PDB entry 7SQW | X-ray diffraction, 3.21 A resolution | chains B and C of the 3 polymer chains in the assembly

Chain B:
Molecule: Antibody Fragment
Source organism: Mus musculus
Notes: antibody fragment or engineered binder
Chain sequence (212 residues; numbered 1 to 212; the number before each row is that of its first residue):
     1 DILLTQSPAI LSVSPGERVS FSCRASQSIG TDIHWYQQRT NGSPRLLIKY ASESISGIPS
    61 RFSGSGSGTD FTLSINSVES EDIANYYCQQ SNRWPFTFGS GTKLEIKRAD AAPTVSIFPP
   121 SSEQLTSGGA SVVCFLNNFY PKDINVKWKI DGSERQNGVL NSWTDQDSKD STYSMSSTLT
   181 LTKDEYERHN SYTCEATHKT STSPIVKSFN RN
Cystine bridges: Cys-23/Cys-88, Cys-134/Cys-194

Chain C:
Molecule: KcsA potassium channel
Notes: engineered mutation(s): W67F
Chain sequence (103 residues; numbered 22 to 124; the number before each row is that of its first residue):
    22 SALHWRAAGA ATVLLVIVLL AGSYLAVLAE RGAPGAQLIT YPRALFWSVE TATTVGYGDL
    82 YPVTLWGRCV AVVVMVAGIT SFGLVTAALA TWFVGREQER RGH
From the paper describing this entry:
  - conformationally variable residues (order/disorder transition): Glu-71, Gly-77, Tyr-82

How chain B and chain C interact:
Pairs across the interface (15; chain B residue first):
  Asp-32(B) / Arg-64(C)  salt bridge
  Asn-92(B) / Gln-58(C)  hydrogen bond
  Arg-93(B) / Gly-56(C)  hydrogen bond (side chain-backbone)
  Arg-93(B) / Ala-57(C)
  Arg-93(B) / Gln-58(C)
  Arg-93(B) / Ile-60(C)
  Trp-94(B) / Arg-52(C)
  Trp-94(B) / Gly-53(C)
  Trp-94(B) / Ala-54(C)
  Trp-94(B) / Pro-55(C)
  Trp-94(B) / Gly-56(C)  hydrogen bond (backbone-backbone)
  Trp-94(B) / Ala-57(C)  hydrogen bond (backbone-backbone)
  Trp-94(B) / Ile-60(C)
  Phe-96(B) / Arg-52(C)
  Phe-96(B) / Ile-60(C)  hydrophobic
Also at the interface, not in a pair above, chain B (8 interface residues in all): Tyr-50, Ser-91, Pro-95
Also at the interface, not in a pair above, chain C (10 interface residues in all): Thr-61

Summary:
8 residues of chain B face 10 of chain C across their interface; the contacts include 4 hydrogen bonds and 1
salt bridge. Among the polar pairs are Asp-32(B)/Arg-64(C), Asn-92(B)/Gln-58(C) and Arg-93(B)/Gly-56(C). From
the paper: conformational variability at Glu-71(C), Gly-77(C) and Tyr-82(C).
Chain B is Antibody Fragment (Mus musculus) and chain C is KcsA potassium channel; the structure, Structure of
the KcsA-W67F mutant with the activation gate in the closed conformation, was determined by X-ray diffraction.
